3MJV - chain A; structure by X-ray diffraction, 1.46 A resolution.

[Chain A]
Molecule: AmphB
Source organism: Streptomyces nodosus
Notes: EC 1.1.1.100; fragment: ketoreductase domain
UniProt: Q93NW7 (Q93NW7_9ACTO); residues 1-475 here correspond to UniProt positions 2529-3003 (UniProt number = residue number + 2528)
Sequence (496 residues; row label = number of the first residue in the row; numbers below 1 keep their minus sign (Met-20 is residue -20)):
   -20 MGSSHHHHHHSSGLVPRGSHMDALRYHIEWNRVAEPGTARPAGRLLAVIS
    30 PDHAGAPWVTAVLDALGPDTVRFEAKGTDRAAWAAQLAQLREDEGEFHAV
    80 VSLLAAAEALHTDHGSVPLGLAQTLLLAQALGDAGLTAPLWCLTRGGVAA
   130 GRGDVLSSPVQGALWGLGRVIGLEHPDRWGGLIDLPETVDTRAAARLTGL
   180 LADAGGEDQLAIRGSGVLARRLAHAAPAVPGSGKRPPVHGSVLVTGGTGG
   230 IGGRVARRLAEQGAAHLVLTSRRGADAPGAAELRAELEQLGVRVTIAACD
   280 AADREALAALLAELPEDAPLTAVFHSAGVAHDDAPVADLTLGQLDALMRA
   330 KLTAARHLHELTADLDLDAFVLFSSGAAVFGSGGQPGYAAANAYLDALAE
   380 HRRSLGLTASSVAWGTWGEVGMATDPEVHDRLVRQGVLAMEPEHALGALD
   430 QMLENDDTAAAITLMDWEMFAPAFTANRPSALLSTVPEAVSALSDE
Not modelled in the structure: -20 to -3, 474-475
Construct notes: expression tag (-20 to 0); engineered mutation Phe359 (Trp2887 in Q93NW7)
Ligand contacts: NADPH (NDP; NADPH dihydro-nicotinamide-adenine-dinucleotide phosphate): Gly225, Thr227, Gly228, Gly229, Ile230, Gly231, Ser250, Arg251, Arg252, Cys278, Asp279, Ala280, Ser305, Ala306, Gly307, Val308, Ala329, Lys330, Phe352, Ser353, Ser354, Tyr367, Asn371, Trp393, Gly394, Thr395, Trp396, Val399, Gly400, Met401, Ala402

[In short]
Bound to chain A: NADPH.
Chain A is AmphB (Streptomyces nodosus); the structure, Structure of A-type Ketoreductases from Modular
Polyketide Synthase, was determined by X-ray diffraction, deposited together with 3MJC, 3MJE, 3MJS and 3MJT.
